PDB entry 7LLI | X-ray diffraction, 3.20 A resolution | chains C and L of the 4 polymer chains in the assembly

# Chain C
Name: Major histocompatibility complex class I-related gene protein
From: Homo sapiens
Reference sequence: Q95460 (HMR1_HUMAN); residues 1-270 here correspond to UniProt positions 23-292 (UniProt number = residue number + 22)
Sequence (271 residues; numbered 0 to 270; the number before each row is that of its first residue; numbering starts at 0):
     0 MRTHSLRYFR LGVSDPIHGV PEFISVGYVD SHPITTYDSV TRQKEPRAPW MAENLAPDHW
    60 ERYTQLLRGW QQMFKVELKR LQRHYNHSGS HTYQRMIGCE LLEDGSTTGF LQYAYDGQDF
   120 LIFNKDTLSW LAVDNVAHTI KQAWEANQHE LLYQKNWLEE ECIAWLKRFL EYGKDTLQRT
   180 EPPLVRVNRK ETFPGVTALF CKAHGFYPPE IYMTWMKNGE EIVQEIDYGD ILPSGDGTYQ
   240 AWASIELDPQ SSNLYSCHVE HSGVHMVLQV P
Not modelled in the structure: 190-192, 246-249, 270
Sequence notes: initiating methionine (0); conflict S261 (Cys283 in Q95460)
UniProt features mapped onto this chain:
  - binding site (5-(2-oxoethylideneamino)-6-(D-ribitylamino)uracil): R9, S24, K43, R94, Y152, Q153
  - binding site (5-(2-oxopropylideneamino)-6-(D-ribitylamino)uracil): R9, S24, K43, R94, Y152, Q153
  - binding site (7-hydroxy-6-methyl-8-(1-D-ribityl)lumazine): R9, S24, K43, R94, Y152, Q153
  - binding site (8-(9H-purin-6-yl)-2-oxa-8-azabicyclo[3.3.1]nona-3,6-diene-4,6-dicarbaldehyde): R9, K43, H58, R94
  - binding site (2-amino-4-oxopteridine-6-carbaldehyde): K43
  - binding site (pyridoxal): K43
  - glycosylation: N85 (N-linked (GlcNAc...) asparagine)
Disulfide bonds: C98-C161, C200-C256
Glycans and other covalent adducts: compound 2LJ linked to K43
Residues lining bound ligands: 2LJ (1-deoxy-1-({2,6-dioxo-5-[(E)-propylideneamino]-1,2,3,6-tetrahydropyrimidin-4-yl}amino)-D-ribitol): Y7, R9, S24, T34, H58, Y62, L66, W69, R94, I96, Q153, W156

# Chain L
Name: T cell receptor delta variable 3
From: Homo sapiens
Reference sequence: A0JD37 (TRDV3_HUMAN); residues 3-96 here correspond to UniProt positions 19-112 (UniProt number = residue number + 16)
Sequence (214 residues; each row starts with the number of its first residue):
     2 SDKVTQSSPD QTVASGSEVV LLCTYDTVYS NPDLFWYRIR PDYSFQFVFY GDNSRSEGAD
    62 FTQGRFSVKH ILTQKAFHLV ISPVRTEDSA TYYCATRLWL GDPHTDKLIF GKGTRVTVEP
   122 NIQNPDPAVY QLRDSKSSDK SVCLFTDFDS QTNVSQSKDS DVYITDKCVL DMRSMDFKSN
   182 SAVAWSNKSD FACANAFNNS IIPEDTFFPS PESS
Not modelled in the structure: 2, 215
Sequence notes: expression tag (2)
Disulfide bonds: C24-C95, C144-C194

# Chain C / chain L interface
Contacting residue pairs - 27 pairs, chain C then chain L:
  M0(C) - S55(L)
  Y62(C) - D103(L)
  L100(C) - N32(L)
  G104(C) - S55(L)  hydrogen bond (backbone-side chain)
  T106(C) - R56(L)
  E160(C) - H105(L)
  I162(C) - R56(L)
  W164(C) - G102(L)
  W164(C) - D103(L)
  W164(C) - P104(L)
  K166(C) - N32(L)  hydrogen bond (side chain-backbone)
  K166(C) - D34(L)  salt bridge
  K166(C) - Y51(L)
  K166(C) - W100(L)
  R167(C) - R98(L)
  R167(C) - W100(L)
  R167(C) - L101(L)
  R167(C) - G102(L)  hydrogen bond (side chain-backbone)
  R167(C) - D103(L)
  R167(C) - P104(L)
  R167(C) - D107(L)  salt bridge
  E170(C) - V29(L)
  E170(C) - Y30(L)
  E170(C) - W100(L)
  Y171(C) - G102(L)  hydrogen bond (side chain-backbone)
  K173(C) - V29(L)
  Q177(C) - S31(L)  hydrogen bond
Other interface residues (no listed pair), chain C (21 interface residues in all): N53, L54, H58, R61, E158, E159, A163
Other interface residues (no listed pair), chain L (19 interface residues in all): D53, N54, E58

# Overview
21 residues of chain C face 19 of chain L across their interface; the contacts include 5 hydrogen bonds and 2
salt bridges. Polar pairs include K166(C)-D34(L), R167(C)-D107(L) and G104(C)-S55(L). Covalently linked
compound 2LJ: at K43(C).
Here chain C is Major histocompatibility complex class I-related gene protein and chain L is T cell receptor
delta variable 3, both from Homo sapiens. Entry 7LLI (Stimulatory immune receptor protein complex) was
determined by X-ray diffraction together with 7LLJ from the same study.
